Entry 4EUP (X-ray diffraction, 2.88 A resolution); this record covers chains D and G of the 5 polymer chains in the assembly.

== Chain D ==
Name: HLA class I histocompatibility antigen, A-2 alpha chain
Source organism: Homo sapiens
UniProt: P01892 (1A02_HUMAN); residues 1-275 here correspond to UniProt positions 25-299 (UniProt number = residue number + 24)
Chain sequence (275 residues; row label = number of the first residue in the row):
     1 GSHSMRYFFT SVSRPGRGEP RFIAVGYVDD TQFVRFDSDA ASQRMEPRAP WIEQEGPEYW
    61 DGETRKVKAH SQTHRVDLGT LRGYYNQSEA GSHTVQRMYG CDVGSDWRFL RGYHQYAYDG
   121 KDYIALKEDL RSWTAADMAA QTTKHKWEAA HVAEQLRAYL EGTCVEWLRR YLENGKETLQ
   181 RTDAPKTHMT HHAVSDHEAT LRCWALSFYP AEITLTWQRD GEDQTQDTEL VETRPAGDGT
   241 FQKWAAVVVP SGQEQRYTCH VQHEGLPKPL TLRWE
Not modelled in the structure: 219-227, 275
Disulfides: Cys-101/Cys-164, Cys-203/Cys-259

== Chain G ==
Name: JKF6 alpha chain
Source organism: Homo sapiens
Chain sequence (206 residues; row label = number of the first residue in the row):
     1 MQKEVEQNSG PLSVPEGAIA SLNCTYSDRG SQSFFWYRQY SGKSPELIMS IYSNGDKEDG
    61 RFTAQLNKAS QYVSLLIRDA QPSDSATYLC AVSGGGADGL TFGKGTQVVV TPNIQNPDPA
   121 VYQLRDSKSA DKSVCLFTDF DSQTNVSQSK DSDVYITDKC VLDMRSMDFK SNSAVAWSNK
   181 SDFACANAFN NSIIPEDTFF PSPESS
Not modelled in the structure: 1-2, 204-206
Disulfides: Cys-24/Cys-90, Cys-135/Cys-185

== How chain D and chain G interact ==
Residue-residue contacts (8; chain D residue first):
  Lys-66(D) / Gln-32(G)
  Glu-154(D) / Lys-57(G)  salt bridge
  Gln-155(D) / Tyr-52(G)
  Ala-158(D) / Tyr-52(G)  hydrophobic
  Ala-158(D) / Ser-53(G)
  Thr-163(D) / Gln-32(G)
  Thr-163(D) / Lys-68(G)  hydrogen bond
  Arg-170(D) / Arg-29(G)
Interface residues without a listed pair, chain D (10 interface residues in all): Arg-65, Tyr-159, Glu-166, Trp-167
Interface residues without a listed pair, chain G (9 interface residues in all): Ser-50, Asn-54, Gly-95

== Summary ==
The interface between chain D and chain G involves 10 residues on one side and 9 on the other, with 1 hydrogen
bond and 1 salt bridge. Polar pairs include Glu-154(D)/Lys-57(G) and Thr-163(D)/Lys-68(G).
Chain D is HLA class I histocompatibility antigen, A-2 alpha chain and chain G is JKF6 alpha chain, both from
Homo sapiens; the structure, The complex between TCR JKF6 and human Class I MHC HLA-A2 presenting the
MART-1(27-35)(A27L) peptide, was determined by X-ray diffraction.
